Entry 8YVF (electron microscopy, 2.99 A resolution); this record covers chains L and A4 of the 71 polymer chains in the assembly.

== Chain L ==
Molecule: Major carboxysome shell protein CsoS1A
From: Halothiobacillus neapolitanus
Reference sequence: P45689 (CSOSA_HALNC); numbering as in UniProt (aligned over 1-98)
Sequence (98 residues; row label = number of the first residue in the row):
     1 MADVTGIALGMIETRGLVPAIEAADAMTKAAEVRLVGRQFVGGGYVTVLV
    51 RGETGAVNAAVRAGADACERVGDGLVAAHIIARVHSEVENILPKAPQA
Unresolved in the structure: 1-5, 98

== Chain A4 ==
Molecule: Carboxysome assembly protein CsoS2B
From: Halothiobacillus neapolitanus
Reference sequence: O85041 (CSOS2_HALNC); residue numbers follow UniProt; this construct covers 592-869
Sequence (279 residues; numbered 591 to 869; the number before each row is that of its first residue):
   591 MPFCTSTPEPEAQSTEQSLTCEGQIISGTSVDASDLVTGNEIGEQQLISG
   641 DAYVGAQQTGCLPTSPRFNQTGNVQSMGFKNTNQPEQNFAPGEVMPTDFS
   691 IQTPARSAQNRITGNDIAPSGRITGPGMLATGLITGTPEFRHAARELVGS
   741 PQPMAMAMANRNKAAQAPVVQPEVVATQEKPELVCAPRSDQMDRVSGEGK
   791 ERCHITGDDWSVNKHITGTAGQWASGRNPSMRGNARVVETSAFANRNVPK
   841 PEKPGSKITGSSGNDTQGSLITYSGGARG
Unresolved in the structure: 591-711, 730-771, 869
Disulfides: Cys775-Cys793
Differences from the reference sequence: initiating methionine (591)

== How chain L and chain A4 interact ==
Contacting residue pairs - 37 pairs, chain L then chain A4:
  Glu22(L) - Asn818(A4)  hydrogen bond
  Asp25(L) - Asn818(A4)  hydrogen bond
  Lys29(L) - Arg817(A4)
  Ala30(L) - Thr809(A4)
  Thr54(L) - Trp800(A4)
  Gly55(L) - Trp800(A4)
  Asn58(L) - Trp800(A4)
  Val61(L) - Val785(A4)  hydrophobic
  Arg62(L) - Arg784(A4)
  Arg62(L) - Val785(A4)
  Arg62(L) - Gly789(A4)  hydrogen bond (side chain-backbone)
  Arg62(L) - Glu791(A4)  salt bridge
  Ala63(L) - Ala814(A4)
  Ala65(L) - Arg784(A4)  hydrogen bond (backbone-side chain)
  Asp66(L) - Arg784(A4)  salt bridge
  Asp66(L) - Ala810(A4)
  Asp66(L) - Gly811(A4)  hydrogen bond (side chain-backbone)
  Asp66(L) - Ser815(A4)
  Ala67(L) - Ala814(A4)
  Ala67(L) - Ser815(A4)
  Glu69(L) - Arg784(A4)  salt bridge
  Arg70(L) - Arg822(A4)
  Val71(L) - Ser820(A4)
  Gly72(L) - Arg822(A4)  hydrogen bond (backbone-side chain)
  Asp73(L) - Arg822(A4)
  Leu75(L) - Arg784(A4)
  Ala78(L) - Arg784(A4)
  Ala78(L) - Val785(A4)
  Ala78(L) - Ser786(A4)  hydrogen bond (backbone-backbone)
  His79(L) - Val785(A4)
  His79(L) - Ser786(A4)
  His79(L) - Gly787(A4)
  Ile80(L) - Val785(A4)  hydrophobic
  Ile80(L) - Gly787(A4)  hydrogen bond (backbone-backbone)
  Ile80(L) - Glu788(A4)
  Ile81(L) - Glu788(A4)
  Ala82(L) - Glu788(A4)
Also at the interface, not in a pair above, chain L (25 interface residues in all): Ala26
Also at the interface, not in a pair above, chain A4 (18 interface residues in all): Val827

== Summary ==
Chain L and chain A4 form an interface of 25 and 18 residues respectively, with 8 hydrogen bonds and 3 salt
bridges. Polar pairs include Arg62(L)-Glu791(A4), Asp66(L)-Arg784(A4) and Glu69(L)-Arg784(A4).
Here chain L is Major carboxysome shell protein CsoS1A and chain A4 is Carboxysome assembly protein CsoS2B,
both from Halothiobacillus neapolitanus. Entry 8YVF (cryo-EM structure of carboxysomal midi-shell: assembly
from CsoS4A/4B/1A/1B/1C/1D and CsoS2 C-terminal co-expression (T=9 Q=12)) was determined by electron
microscopy, deposited together with 8YVE, 8YVI and 9F0H.
